PDB entry 2VTD | X-ray diffraction, 1.94 A resolution | chain A

Chain A:
Name: Udp-N-acetylmuramoylalanine--D-glutamate ligase
Source organism: Escherichia coli
Notes: EC 6.3.2.9
UniProt: P14900 (MURD_ECOLI); residues 0-437 here correspond to UniProt positions 1-438 (UniProt number = residue number + 1)
Amino-acid sequence (445 residues; each row starts with the number of its first residue; numbering starts at 0):
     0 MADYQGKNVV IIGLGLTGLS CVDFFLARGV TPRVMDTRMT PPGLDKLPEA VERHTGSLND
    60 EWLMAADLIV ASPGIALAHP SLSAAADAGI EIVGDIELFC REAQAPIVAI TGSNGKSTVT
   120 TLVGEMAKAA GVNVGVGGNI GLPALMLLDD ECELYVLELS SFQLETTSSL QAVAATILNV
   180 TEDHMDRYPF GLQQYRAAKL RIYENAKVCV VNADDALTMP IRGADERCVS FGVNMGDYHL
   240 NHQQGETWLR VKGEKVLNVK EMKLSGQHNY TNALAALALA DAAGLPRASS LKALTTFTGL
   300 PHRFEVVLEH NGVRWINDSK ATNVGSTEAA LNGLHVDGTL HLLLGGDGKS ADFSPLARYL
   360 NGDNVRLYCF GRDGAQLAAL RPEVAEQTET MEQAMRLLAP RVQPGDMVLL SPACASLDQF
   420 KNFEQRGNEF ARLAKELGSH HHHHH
Unresolved in the structure: 0, 222-224, 242-243, 441-444
Modified / non-standard residues: Lys-198 (lysine nz-carboxylic acid; KCX)
Disulfides: Cys-208/Cys-227
Small-molecule neighbours: LKM (N-({6-[(4-cyano-2-fluorobenzyl)oxy]naphthalen-2-yl}sulfonyl)-D-glutamic acid): Ile-11, Gly-12, Met-34, Asp-35, Thr-36, Arg-37, Leu-57, Ser-71, Gly-73, Ile-74, Asn-138, Ser-159, Phe-161, His-183, Thr-321, Lys-348, Ala-414, Ser-415, Leu-416, Asn-421, Phe-422
UniProt features mapped onto this chain:
  - binding site (ATP): Gly-111 to Thr-117

Summary:
Chain A binds compound LKM. UniProt lists 7 ATP-binding residues.
Chain A is Udp-N-acetylmuramoylalanine--D-glutamate ligase (Escherichia coli); the structure, Crystal
structure of MurD ligase in complex with D-Glu containing sulfonamide inhibitor, was determined by X-ray
diffraction (same publication as 2VTE, 2UUO and 2UUP).
